1SP5 - chains A and B of the 3 polymer chains in the assembly; structure by X-ray diffraction, 1.80 A resolution.

== Chain A (and B) ==
Molecule: Protease
From: Human immunodeficiency virus 1
Notes: EC 3.4.23.16; chain B of this document is another copy of the same molecule, construct and numbering; everything in this record applies to it too
Reference sequence: P03367 (POL_HV1BR); residues 1-99 here correspond to UniProt positions 69-167 (UniProt number = residue number + 68)
Sequence (99 residues; row label = number of the first residue in the row):
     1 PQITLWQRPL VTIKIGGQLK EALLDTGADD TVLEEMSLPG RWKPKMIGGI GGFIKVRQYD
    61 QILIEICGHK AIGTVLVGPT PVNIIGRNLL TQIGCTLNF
Covalent attachments: beta-mercaptoethanol (BME) linked to Cys-67

== How chain A and chain B interact ==
Pairs across the interface (100; chain A residue first):
  Pro-1(A) / Leu-97(B)
  Pro-1(A) / Asn-98(B)
  Pro-1(A) / Phe-99(B)  hydrogen bond (backbone-backbone)
  Gln-2(A) / Thr-96(B)
  Gln-2(A) / Leu-97(B)
  Gln-2(A) / Asn-98(B)  hydrogen bond
  Ile-3(A) / Thr-96(B)
  Ile-3(A) / Leu-97(B)  hydrogen bond (backbone-backbone)
  Ile-3(A) / Phe-99(B)  hydrophobic
  Thr-4(A) / Thr-96(B)
  Leu-5(A) / Thr-26(B)
  Leu-5(A) / Arg-87(B)  hydrogen bond (backbone-side chain)
  Leu-5(A) / Leu-90(B)  hydrophobic
  Leu-5(A) / Thr-91(B)
  Leu-5(A) / Cys-95(B)
  Trp-6(A) / Arg-87(B)  hydrogen bond (backbone-side chain)
  Trp-6(A) / Thr-91(B)
  Trp-6(A) / Gln-92(B)
  Gln-7(A) / Arg-87(B)  hydrogen bond (backbone-side chain)
  Arg-8(A) / Asp-29(B)  salt bridge
  Arg-8(A) / Arg-87(B)
  Pro-9(A) / Thr-26(B)
  Pro-9(A) / Arg-87(B)
  Pro-9(A) / Leu-97(B)  hydrophobic
  Leu-23(A) / Gly-27(B)
  Leu-24(A) / Thr-26(B)  hydrogen bond (backbone-side chain)
  Leu-24(A) / Leu-97(B)  hydrophobic
  Asp-25(A) / Asp-25(B)
  Asp-25(A) / Thr-26(B)
  Asp-25(A) / Gly-27(B)  hydrogen bond (side chain-backbone)
  Thr-26(A) / Leu-5(B)
  Thr-26(A) / Pro-9(B)
  Thr-26(A) / Leu-24(B)  hydrogen bond (side chain-backbone)
  Thr-26(A) / Asp-25(B)
  Thr-26(A) / Thr-26(B)  hydrogen bond (side chain-backbone)
  Thr-26(A) / Leu-97(B)
  Gly-27(A) / Leu-23(B)
  Gly-27(A) / Asp-25(B)  hydrogen bond (backbone-side chain)
  Asp-29(A) / Arg-8(B)  salt bridge
  Ile-47(A) / Ile-50(B)  hydrophobic
  Gly-49(A) / Ile-50(B)
  Ile-50(A) / Gly-48(B)
  Ile-50(A) / Gly-49(B)
  Ile-50(A) / Ile-50(B)  hydrogen bond (backbone-backbone)
  Ile-50(A) / Gly-52(B)
  Ile-50(A) / Ile-54(B)
  Ile-50(A) / Thr-80(B)
  Ile-50(A) / Ile-84(B)  hydrophobic
  Gly-51(A) / Ile-50(B)  hydrogen bond (backbone-backbone)
  Gly-51(A) / Gly-51(B)
  Gly-51(A) / Gly-52(B)
  Gly-52(A) / Ile-50(B)
  Gly-52(A) / Gly-51(B)
  Ile-54(A) / Ile-50(B)  hydrophobic
  Ile-54(A) / Gly-51(B)
  Cys-67(A) / Phe-99(B)  hydrophobic
  His-69(A) / Phe-99(B)
  Thr-80(A) / Ile-50(B)
  Arg-87(A) / Leu-5(B)  hydrogen bond (side chain-backbone)
  Arg-87(A) / Trp-6(B)  hydrogen bond (side chain-backbone)
  Arg-87(A) / Gln-7(B)
  Arg-87(A) / Arg-8(B)
  Arg-87(A) / Pro-9(B)
  Leu-90(A) / Leu-5(B)  hydrophobic
  Thr-91(A) / Leu-5(B)
  Thr-91(A) / Trp-6(B)
  Ile-93(A) / Phe-99(B)
  Gly-94(A) / Asn-98(B)
  Gly-94(A) / Phe-99(B)
  Cys-95(A) / Leu-5(B)
  Cys-95(A) / Leu-97(B)  hydrophobic
  Cys-95(A) / Asn-98(B)
  Cys-95(A) / Phe-99(B)  hydrophobic
  Thr-96(A) / Gln-2(B)
  Thr-96(A) / Ile-3(B)
  Thr-96(A) / Thr-96(B)
  Thr-96(A) / Leu-97(B)
  Thr-96(A) / Asn-98(B)  hydrogen bond (backbone-backbone)
  Leu-97(A) / Pro-1(B)
  Leu-97(A) / Gln-2(B)
  Leu-97(A) / Ile-3(B)  hydrogen bond (backbone-backbone)
  Leu-97(A) / Pro-9(B)  hydrophobic
  Leu-97(A) / Leu-24(B)  hydrophobic
  Leu-97(A) / Thr-26(B)
  Leu-97(A) / Cys-95(B)  hydrophobic
  Leu-97(A) / Thr-96(B)
  Leu-97(A) / Leu-97(B)  hydrophobic
  Asn-98(A) / Pro-1(B)
  Asn-98(A) / Gln-2(B)  hydrogen bond
  Asn-98(A) / Gly-94(B)
  Asn-98(A) / Cys-95(B)
  Asn-98(A) / Thr-96(B)  hydrogen bond (backbone-backbone)
  Asn-98(A) / Asn-98(B)  hydrogen bond
  Phe-99(A) / Pro-1(B)  hydrogen bond (backbone-backbone)
  Phe-99(A) / Ile-3(B)  hydrophobic
  Phe-99(A) / Cys-67(B)  hydrophobic
  Phe-99(A) / His-69(B)
  Phe-99(A) / Ile-93(B)
  Phe-99(A) / Gly-94(B)
  Phe-99(A) / Cys-95(B)  hydrophobic
Other interface residues (no listed pair), chain A (37 interface residues in all): Pro-79, Pro-81, Ile-84
Other interface residues (no listed pair), chain B (38 interface residues in all): Ile-66, Pro-79, Pro-81

== Summary ==
Chain A and chain B form an interface of 37 and 38 residues respectively, with 21 hydrogen bonds and 2 salt
bridges. Polar pairs include Arg-8(A)/Asp-29(B), Gln-2(A)/Asn-98(B) and Leu-5(A)/Arg-87(B).
Both chains are Protease (Human immunodeficiency virus 1). Entry 1SP5 (Crystal structure of HIV-1 protease
complexed with a product of autoproteolysis) was determined by X-ray diffraction.
